PDB entry 8V1Q | electron microscopy, 2.70 A resolution | chains B and T of the 4 polymer chains in the assembly

[Chain B]
Name: DNA polymerase processivity factor
Source organism: Human alphaherpesvirus 1 strain KOS
Reference sequence: A0A181ZFK4 (A0A181ZFK4_HHV11); numbering as in UniProt (aligned over 2-340)
Chain sequence (349 residues; row label = number of the first residue in the row; numbers below 1 keep their minus sign (Gly-8 is residue -8)):
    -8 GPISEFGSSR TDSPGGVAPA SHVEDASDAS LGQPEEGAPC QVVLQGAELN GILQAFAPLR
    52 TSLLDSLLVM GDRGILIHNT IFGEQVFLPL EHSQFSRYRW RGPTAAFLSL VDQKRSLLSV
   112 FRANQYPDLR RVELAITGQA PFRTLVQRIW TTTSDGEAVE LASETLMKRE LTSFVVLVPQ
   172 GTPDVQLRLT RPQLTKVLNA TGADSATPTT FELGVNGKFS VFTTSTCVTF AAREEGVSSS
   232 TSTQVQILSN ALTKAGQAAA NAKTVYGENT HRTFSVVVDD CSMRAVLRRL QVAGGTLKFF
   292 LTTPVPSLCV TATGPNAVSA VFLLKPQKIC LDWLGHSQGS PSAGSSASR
Unresolved in the structure: -8 to 27, 228-251, 322-340
Sequence notes: expression tag (-8 to 1)

[Chain T]
Molecule: template DNA
Sequence (50 nucleotides; numbered -17 to 32; the number before each row is that of its first residue; numbers below 1 keep their minus sign (DC-17 is residue -17)):
   -17 CACACACACA CACACACAGA TCCCCGGGTA CCGAGCTCGA ATTCGTAATC
Unresolved in the structure: -17 to -4, 27-32

[How chain B and chain T interact]
Residue-residue contacts (8; chain B residue first):
  Arg51(B) - DC18(T)  salt bridge to the phosphate
  Arg51(B) - DT19(T)  salt bridge to the phosphate
  Thr52(B) - DG17(T)  hydrogen bond to the phosphate
  Arg113(B) - DG17(T)  salt bridge to the phosphate
  Arg279(B) - DT19(T)  phosphate contact
  Arg279(B) - DC20(T)  salt bridge to the phosphate
  Arg280(B) - DC18(T)  salt bridge to the phosphate
  Arg280(B) - DT19(T)  salt bridge to the phosphate

[Summary]
Chain B and chain T form an interface of 5 and 4 residues respectively; the contacts include 1 hydrogen bond
and 6 salt bridges. Among the polar pairs are Thr52(B)-DG17(T), Arg51(B)-DC18(T) and Arg51(B)-DT19(T).
Chain B is DNA polymerase processivity factor (Human alphaherpesvirus 1 strain KOS) and chain T is template
DNA; the structure, Herpes simplex virus 1 polymerase holoenzyme bound to DNA in both open/closed
conformations, was determined by electron microscopy, deposited together with 8EXX, 8V1R, 8V1S and 8V1T.
